PDB entry 4X67 | X-ray diffraction, 4.10 A resolution (low resolution: residue-level contacts below are approximate; hydrogen-bond / salt-bridge calls are withheld) | chains A and I of the 12 polymer chains in the assembly

Chain A:
Name: DNA-directed RNA polymerase II subunit RPB1
From: Saccharomyces cerevisiae (strain ATCC 204508 / S288c)
UniProtKB: P04050 (RPB1_YEAST); numbering as in UniProt (aligned over 1-1733)
Sequence (1733 residues; each row starts with the number of its first residue):
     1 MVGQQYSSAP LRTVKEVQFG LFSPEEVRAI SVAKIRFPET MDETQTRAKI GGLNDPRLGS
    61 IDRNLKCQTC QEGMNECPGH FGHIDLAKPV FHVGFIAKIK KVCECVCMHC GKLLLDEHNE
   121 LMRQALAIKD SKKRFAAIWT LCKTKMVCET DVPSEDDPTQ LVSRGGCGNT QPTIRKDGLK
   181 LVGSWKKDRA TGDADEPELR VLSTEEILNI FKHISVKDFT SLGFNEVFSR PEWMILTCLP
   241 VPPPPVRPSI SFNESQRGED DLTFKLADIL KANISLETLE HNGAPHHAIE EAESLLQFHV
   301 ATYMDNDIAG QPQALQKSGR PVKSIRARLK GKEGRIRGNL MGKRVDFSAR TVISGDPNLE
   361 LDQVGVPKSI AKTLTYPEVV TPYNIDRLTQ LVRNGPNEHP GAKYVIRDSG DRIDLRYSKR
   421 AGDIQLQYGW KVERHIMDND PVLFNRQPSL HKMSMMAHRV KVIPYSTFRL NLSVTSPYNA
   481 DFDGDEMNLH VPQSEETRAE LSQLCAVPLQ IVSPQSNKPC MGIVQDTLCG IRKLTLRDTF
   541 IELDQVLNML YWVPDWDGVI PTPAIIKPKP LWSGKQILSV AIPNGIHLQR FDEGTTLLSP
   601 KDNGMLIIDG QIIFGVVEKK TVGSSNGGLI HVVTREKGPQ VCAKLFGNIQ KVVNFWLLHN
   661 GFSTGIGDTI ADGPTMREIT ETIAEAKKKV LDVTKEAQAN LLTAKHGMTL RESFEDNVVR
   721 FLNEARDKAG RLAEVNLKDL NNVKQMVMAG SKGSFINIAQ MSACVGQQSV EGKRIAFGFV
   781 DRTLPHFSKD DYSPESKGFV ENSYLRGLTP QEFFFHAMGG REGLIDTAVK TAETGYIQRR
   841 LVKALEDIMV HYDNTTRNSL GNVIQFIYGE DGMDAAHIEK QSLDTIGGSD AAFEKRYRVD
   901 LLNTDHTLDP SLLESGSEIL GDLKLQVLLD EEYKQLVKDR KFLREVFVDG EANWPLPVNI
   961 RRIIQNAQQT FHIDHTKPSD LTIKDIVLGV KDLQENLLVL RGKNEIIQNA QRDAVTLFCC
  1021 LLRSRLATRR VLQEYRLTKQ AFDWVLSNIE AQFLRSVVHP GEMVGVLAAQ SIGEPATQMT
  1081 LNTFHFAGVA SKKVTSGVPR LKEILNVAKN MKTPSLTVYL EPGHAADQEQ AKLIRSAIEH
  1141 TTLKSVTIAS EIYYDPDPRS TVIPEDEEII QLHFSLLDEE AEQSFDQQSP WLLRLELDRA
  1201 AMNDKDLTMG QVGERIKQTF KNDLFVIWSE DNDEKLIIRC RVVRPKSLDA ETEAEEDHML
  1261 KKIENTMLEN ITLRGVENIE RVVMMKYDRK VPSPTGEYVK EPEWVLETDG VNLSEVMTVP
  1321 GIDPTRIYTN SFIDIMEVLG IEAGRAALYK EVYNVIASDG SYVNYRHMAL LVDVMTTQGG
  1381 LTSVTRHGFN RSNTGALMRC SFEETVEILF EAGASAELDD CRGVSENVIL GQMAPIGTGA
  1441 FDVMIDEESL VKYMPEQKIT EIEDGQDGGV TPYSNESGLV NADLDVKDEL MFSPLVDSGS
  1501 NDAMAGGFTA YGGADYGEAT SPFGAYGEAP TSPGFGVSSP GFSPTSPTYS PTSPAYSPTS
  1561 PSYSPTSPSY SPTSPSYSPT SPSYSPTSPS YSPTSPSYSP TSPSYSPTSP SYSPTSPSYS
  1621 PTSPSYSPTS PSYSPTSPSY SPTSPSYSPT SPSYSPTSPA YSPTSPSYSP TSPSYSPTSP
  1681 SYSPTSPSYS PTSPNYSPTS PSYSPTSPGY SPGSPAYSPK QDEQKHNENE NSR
Not modelled in the structure: 1-2, 155-160, 187-198, 1082-1091, 1176-1186, 1244-1253, 1446-1733
Curated features (UniProtKB/Swiss-Prot):
  - region: Pro248 to Asp260 (Lid loop), Asn306 to Lys323 (Rudder loop), Pro810 to Glu822 (Bridging helix)
  - binding site (Zn(2+)): Cys67, Cys70, Cys77, His80, Cys107, Cys110, Cys148, Cys167
  - binding site (Mg(2+)): Asp481, Asp483, Asp485
  - modified residue: Thr1471 (Phosphothreonine)
  - cross-link (Glycyl lysine isopeptide (Lys-Gly)): Lys695 (interchain with G-Cter in ubiquitin), Lys1246 (interchain with G-Cter in ubiquitin), Lys1350 (interchain with G-Cter in ubiquitin)
  - natural variant: Ser1653 to Pro1659 (deletion: In strain: A364A)
  - mutagenesis: Lys1246 (K1246R: Impairs ubiquitination during transcription stress)

Chain I:
Name: DNA-directed RNA polymerase II subunit RPB9
From: Saccharomyces cerevisiae (strain ATCC 204508 / S288c)
UniProtKB: P27999 (RPB9_YEAST); numbering as in UniProt (aligned over 1-122)
Sequence (122 residues; row label = number of the first residue in the row):
     1 MTTFRFCRDC NNMLYPREDK ENNRLLFECR TCSYVEEAGS PLVYRHELIT NIGETAGVVQ
    61 DIGSDPTLPR SDRECPKCHS RENVFFQSQQ RRKDTSMVLF FVCLSCSHIF TSDQKNKRTQ
   121 FS
Not modelled in the structure: 1, 121-122
Curated features (UniProtKB/Swiss-Prot):
  - zinc finger: Cys7 to Cys32 (C4-type), Ser71 to Thr111 (TFIIS-type)
  - binding site (Zn(2+)): Cys7, Cys10, Cys29, Cys32, Cys75, Cys78, Cys103, Cys106
  - modified residue: Ser40 (Phosphoserine)

Interface between chain A and chain I:
Pairs across the interface (58; chain A residue first):
  Ala697(A) with Met97(I)
  Gln698(A) with Met97(I); Val98(I); Leu99(I); Ser112(I)
  Ala699(A) with Ser112(I); Gln114(I)
  Asn700(A) with Ser96(I); Val98(I); Asp113(I); Lys115(I); Asn116(I)
  Leu701(A) with Lys115(I)
  Thr709(A) with Lys93(I); Asp94(I)
  Arg711(A) with Gln87(I); Thr95(I); Met97(I)
  Phe714(A) with Met97(I)
  Asp781(A) with Arg91(I)
  Arg782(A) with Thr67(I)
  Ser788(A) with Thr67(I); Pro69(I)
  Lys789(A) with Thr67(I); Pro69(I)
  Asp790(A) with Phe86(I); Gln87(I); Arg91(I)
  Tyr792(A) with Gln87(I)
  Thr1147(A) with Leu48(I); Ile49(I)
  Ile1148(A) with Glu47(I); Leu48(I); Ile49(I)
  Ala1149(A) with Glu47(I)
  Ser1150(A) with Tyr44(I); Arg45(I); His46(I)
  Glu1151(A) with Tyr44(I); Arg45(I)
  Ile1152(A) with Pro41(I); Leu42(I); Val43(I); Tyr44(I)
  Tyr1153(A) with Pro41(I); Leu42(I)
  Tyr1154(A) with Glu18(I); Leu25(I); Pro41(I)
  Val1162(A) with Pro41(I)
  Pro1190(A) with Glu18(I)
  Trp1191(A) with Leu25(I); Val43(I)
  Asp1257(A) with Pro16(I)
  Lys1261(A) with Tyr44(I)
  Glu1264(A) with Tyr44(I); His46(I)
  Leu1268(A) with Leu48(I)
Interface residues without a listed pair, chain A (34 interface residues in all): Leu710, Lys1144, Pro1156, Glu1196, Asp1198
Interface residues without a listed pair, chain I (34 interface residues in all): Asp19, Asn23, Arg24, Asp65, Gln89

Summary:
Chain A and chain I each contribute 34 residues to their interface. From UniProt: 8 Zn2+-binding residues, 3
Mg2+-binding residues and one mutagenesis site on chain A; 8 Zn2+-binding residues on chain I.
Here chain A is DNA-directed RNA polymerase II subunit RPB1 and chain I is DNA-directed RNA polymerase II
subunit RPB9, both from Saccharomyces cerevisiae (strain ATCC 204508 / S288c). Entry 4X67 (Crystal structure
of elongating yeast RNA polymerase II stalled at oxidative Cyclopurine DNA lesions) was determined by X-ray
diffraction together with 4X6A from the same study.
